PDB entry 3M9N | X-ray diffraction, 1.93 A resolution | chains B and P of the 3 polymer chains in the assembly

# Chain B
Molecule: DNA polymerase IV
From: Sulfolobus solfataricus
Notes: EC 2.7.7.7
Reference sequence: Q97W02 (DPO42_SULSO); residues 1-352 here = UniProt positions 1-352
Amino-acid sequence (352 residues; row label = number of the first residue in the row):
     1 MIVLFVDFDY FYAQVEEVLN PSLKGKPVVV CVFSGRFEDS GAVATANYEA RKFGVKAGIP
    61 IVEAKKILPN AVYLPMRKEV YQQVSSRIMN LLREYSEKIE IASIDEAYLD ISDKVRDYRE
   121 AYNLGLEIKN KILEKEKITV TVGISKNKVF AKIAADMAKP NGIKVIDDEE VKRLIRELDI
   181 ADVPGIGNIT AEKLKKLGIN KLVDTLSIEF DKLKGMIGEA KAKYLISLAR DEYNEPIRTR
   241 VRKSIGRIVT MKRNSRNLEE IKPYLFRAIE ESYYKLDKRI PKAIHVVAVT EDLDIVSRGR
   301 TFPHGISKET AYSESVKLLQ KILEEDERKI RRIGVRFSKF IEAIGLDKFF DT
Disordered / not traced: 342-352
Metal / ion sites: Ca2+ site 1: Asp-7, Glu-106 (shared with DC13(P) of chain P); Ca2+ site 2: Asp-7, Phe-8, Asp-105 (together with CTP); Ca2+ site 3: Ala-181, Ile-186
Small-molecule neighbours: CTP (cytidine-5'-triphosphate): Asp-7, Phe-8, Asp-9, Tyr-10, Phe-11, Tyr-12, Ala-44, Thr-45, Arg-51, Ala-57, Met-76, Ile-104, Asp-105, Lys-159
UniProt features mapped onto this chain:
  - active site: Glu-106
  - binding site (Mg(2+)): Asp-7, Asp-105
  - site: Tyr-12 (Substrate discrimination)
  - mutagenesis: Asp-105 to Glu-106 (Loss of function), Glu-342 to Thr-352 (Almost complete loss of interaction with PCNA)

# Chain P
Molecule: 13-nt DNA strand
Sequence (13 nucleotides; row label = number of the first residue in the row):
     1 GGGGAAGGAA AGC
Metal / ion sites: Ca2+: DC13 (shared with Asp-7(B), Glu-106(B) of chain B)

# How chain B and chain P interact
Pairs across the interface - 27 pairs, chain B then chain P:
  Ser-103(B) with DC13(P), sugar contact
  Asp-105(B) with DC13(P), sugar contact
  Glu-106(B) with DC13(P), sugar contact
  Lys-152(B) with DG12(P), hydrogen bond to the phosphate; DC13(P), salt bridge to the phosphate
  Pro-184(B) with DG12(P), phosphate contact
  Gly-185(B) with DA11(P), phosphate contact; DG12(P), hydrogen bond to the phosphate
  Ile-186(B) with DA11(P), phosphate contact; DG12(P), hydrogen bond to the phosphate
  Gly-187(B) with DA11(P), hydrogen bond to the phosphate; DG12(P), phosphate contact
  Asn-188(B) with DA11(P), phosphate contact
  Ile-189(B) with DA10(P), phosphate contact; DA11(P), hydrogen bond to the phosphate
  Thr-190(B) with DA10(P), phosphate contact; DA11(P), hydrogen bond to the phosphate
  Lys-193(B) with DA10(P), salt bridge to the phosphate
  Lys-221(B) with DA11(P), sugar contact
  Val-296(B) with DG8(P), phosphate contact
  Ser-297(B) with DG7(P), sugar contact; DG8(P), hydrogen bond to the phosphate
  Arg-298(B) with DG7(P), phosphate contact; DG8(P), salt bridge to the phosphate
  Gly-299(B) with DG7(P), hydrogen bond to the phosphate
  Thr-301(B) with DA6(P), phosphate contact
  Lys-339(B) with DA6(P), salt bridge to the phosphate
Interface residues without a listed pair, chain B (22 interface residues in all): Val-183, His-285, Ile-295

# In short
Chain B and chain P form an interface of 22 and 7 residues respectively; the contacts include 8 hydrogen bonds
and 4 salt bridges. Polar pairs include Lys-152(B)/DG12(P), Gly-185(B)/DG12(P) and Ile-186(B)/DG12(P). Bound
to chain B: CTP.
Chain B is DNA polymerase IV (Sulfolobus solfataricus) and chain P is a 13-nt DNA strand; the structure,
Crystal Structure of Dpo4 in complex with DNA containing the major cisplatin lesion, was determined by X-ray
diffraction, deposited together with 3M9M and 3M9O.
